PDB entry 7F79 | X-ray diffraction, 2.70 A resolution | chains A and B of the 6 polymer chains in the assembly

[Chain A (and B)]
Protein: Glutamate dehydrogenase
From: Candida albicans SC5314
Notes: chain B of this document is another copy of the same molecule, construct and numbering; everything in this record applies to it too
UniProt: A0A1D8PMH8 (A0A1D8PMH8_CANAL); residue numbers follow UniProt; this construct covers 1-456
Sequence (484 residues; row label = number of the first residue in the row; numbers below 1 keep their minus sign (Met-19 is residue -19)):
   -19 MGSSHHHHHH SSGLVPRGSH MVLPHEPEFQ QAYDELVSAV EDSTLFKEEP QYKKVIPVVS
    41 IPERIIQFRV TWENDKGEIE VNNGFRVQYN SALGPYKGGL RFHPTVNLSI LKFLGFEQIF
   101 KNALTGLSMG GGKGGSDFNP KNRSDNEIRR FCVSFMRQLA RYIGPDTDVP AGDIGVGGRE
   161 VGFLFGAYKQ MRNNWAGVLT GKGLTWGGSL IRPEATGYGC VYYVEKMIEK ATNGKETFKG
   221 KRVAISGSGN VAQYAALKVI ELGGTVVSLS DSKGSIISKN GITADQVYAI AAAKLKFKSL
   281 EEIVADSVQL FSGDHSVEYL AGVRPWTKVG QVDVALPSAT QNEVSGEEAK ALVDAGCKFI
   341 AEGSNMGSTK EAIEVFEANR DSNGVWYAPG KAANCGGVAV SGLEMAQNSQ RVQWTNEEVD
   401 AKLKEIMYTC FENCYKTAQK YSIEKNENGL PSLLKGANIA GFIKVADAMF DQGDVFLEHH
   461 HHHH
Unresolved in the structure: -19 to 0, 457-464 (chain B: -19 to -2, 423-428, 457-464)
Sequence notes: initiating methionine (-19); expression tag (-18 to 0, 457-464)
Residues lining bound ligands:
  - 2-oxoglutaric acid (AKG): Lys77, Gly78, Gly79, Gln98, Lys101, Lys113, Val149, Ala151, Gly152, Asp153, Thr180, Arg192, Asn345, Gly377, Val378, Ser381
  - NADPH (NDP; NADPH dihydro-nicotinamide-adenine-dinucleotide phosphate): Arg81, His83, Leu94, Lys101, Lys121, Asp153, Ile154, Gly155, Arg192, Thr196, Gly227, Ser228, Gly229, Asn230, Val231, Ser250, Asp251, Ser252, Lys274, Ser318, Ala319, Thr320, Gly343, Ser344, Asn345, Asn374, Gly377

[Chain A / chain B interface]
Pairs across the interface (55; chain A residue first):
  Val2(A) with Pro84(B); Thr85(B); Val86(B); Asn87(B), hydrogen bond (backbone-side chain)
  Val38(A) with Arg49(B), hydrogen bond (backbone-side chain); Ile59(B), hydrophobic; Val61(B), hydrophobic
  Val39(A) with Arg49(B)
  Ile41(A) with Arg49(B), hydrogen bond (backbone-side chain); Val61(B), hydrophobic; Asn63(B)
  Pro42(A) with Arg49(B), hydrogen bond (backbone-backbone)
  Glu43(A) with Phe48(B); Arg49(B), salt bridge
  Arg44(A) with Gln47(B); Arg141(B); Tyr142(B), hydrogen bond
  Ile45(A) with Ile45(B); Ile46(B); Gln47(B), hydrogen bond (backbone-backbone)
  Ile46(A) with Ile45(B)
  Gln47(A) with Arg44(B); Ile45(B), hydrogen bond (backbone-backbone)
  Phe48(A) with Glu43(B)
  Arg49(A) with Val38(B), hydrogen bond (side chain-backbone); Val39(B); Ile41(B), hydrogen bond (side chain-backbone); Pro42(B), hydrogen bond (backbone-backbone); Glu43(B), salt bridge; Met449(B)
  Glu53(A) with Phe456(B)
  Gly57(A) with Phe456(B)
  Glu58(A) with Phe456(B)
  Ile59(A) with Val38(B), hydrophobic; Asp454(B); Val455(B), hydrophobic; Phe456(B)
  Val61(A) with Pro37(B); Val38(B), hydrophobic
  Asn63(A) with Leu3(B); Ile41(B)
  Pro84(A) with Val2(B)
  Thr85(A) with Val2(B)
  Val86(A) with Val2(B)
  Asn87(A) with Val2(B), hydrogen bond (side chain-backbone)
  Leu88(A) with Gln47(B)
  Arg141(A) with Arg44(B)
  Tyr142(A) with Arg44(B), hydrogen bond; Tyr142(B), hydrophobic
  Asp454(A) with Ile59(B)
  Val455(A) with Ile59(B), hydrophobic
  Phe456(A) with Glu53(B); Gly57(B); Glu58(B); Ile59(B), hydrophobic
Other interface residues (no listed pair), chain A (36 interface residues in all): Met1, Leu3, Pro37, Thr51, Trp52, Asp117, Gln138, Met449
Other interface residues (no listed pair), chain B (35 interface residues in all): Ser-1, Thr51, Trp52, Leu88, Gln138

[Summary]
36 residues of chain A and 35 residues of chain B are in contact; the contacts include 12 hydrogen bonds and 2
salt bridges. Polar contacts include Glu43(A)-Arg49(B), Val2(A)-Asn87(B) and Val38(A)-Arg49(B). Bound to chain
A: NADPH and 2-oxoglutaric acid.
Both chains are Glutamate dehydrogenase (Candida albicans SC5314). Entry 7F79 (Crystal structure of glutamate
dehydrogenase 3 from Candida albicans in complex with alpha-ketoglutarate and NADPH) was determined by X-ray
diffraction together with 7F77 from the same study.
